Entry 8T2S (electron microscopy, 3.00 A resolution); this record covers chains D and B.

# Chain D
Protein: Group II intron reverse transcriptase/maturase
Organism: [Eubacterium] rectale
Notes: EC 2.7.7.49
Reference sequence: A0A173ZME3 (A0A173ZME3_9FIRM); numbering as in UniProt (aligned over 1-427)
Amino-acid sequence (427 residues; numbered 1 to 427; the number before each row is that of its first residue):
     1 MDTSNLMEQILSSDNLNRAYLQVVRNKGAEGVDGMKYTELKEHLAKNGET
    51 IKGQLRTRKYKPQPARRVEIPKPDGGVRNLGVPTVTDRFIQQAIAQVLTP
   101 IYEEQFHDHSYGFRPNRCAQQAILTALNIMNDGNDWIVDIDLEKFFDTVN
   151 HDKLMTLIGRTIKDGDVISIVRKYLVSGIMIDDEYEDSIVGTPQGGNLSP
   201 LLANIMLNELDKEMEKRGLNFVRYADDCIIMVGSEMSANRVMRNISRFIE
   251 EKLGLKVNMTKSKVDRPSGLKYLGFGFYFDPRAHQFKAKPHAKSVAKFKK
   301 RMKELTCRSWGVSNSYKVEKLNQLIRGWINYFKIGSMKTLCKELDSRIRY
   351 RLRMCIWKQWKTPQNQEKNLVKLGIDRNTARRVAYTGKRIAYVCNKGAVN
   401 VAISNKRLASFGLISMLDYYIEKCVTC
Disordered / not traced: 1-3, 65-80, 178-194, 426-427
From the paper describing this entry:
  - mutagenesis - W310A/Q359A, K361A, K361A/T362A/N365A: abolished catalytic activity with the 652-nt RNA strand (chain B)
  - mutagenesis - K372A/R377A: decreased catalytic activity with the 652-nt RNA strand (chain B)

# Chain B
Molecule: 652-nt RNA strand
Organism: [Eubacterium] rectale
Sequence (652 nucleotides; each row starts with the number of its first residue; note: 21 numbers in that range are skipped by the numbering (no residue carries them; nothing is unmodelled there); numbers below 1 keep their minus sign (G-34 is residue -34)):
   -34 GAG
   -10 CUCAUUUCUUUGUUUGCGCGCCAUGGGCGCGCUCUAACGGGUGUAAGUCC
    40 CGAACAUGCCCAGGUAGUGGGAAAUGUAUAGCCGAACAGCAAGGGUGUCU
    90 ACUGUGAGGUGGAAUCUGAAGGAAGCUGUAAGCGAAUCUCUGGUCCGACG
   140 GACAGAAAUCGCAUAUAAGGCUAGGCUUCGAGUGAUAAGCUGGCAAAGAA
   190 CAGUGAAGUCUAAUAACUACCACGUUUGUAGAAGCAGAGUAAAUGCGGCG
   240 GAUAUAUGGAGAGAAAGAGCGUGCACCUUAAGCGUGGAGGUCUCACAGAG
   290 GUUUCAUUAGCCUAGUAACAACGAACUGUGAGAAGUCAGCCGAGCCCAUA
   340 GUAGUGAAGAAGUCUCUGUAAUGGGGAUGGAGCGAAGGGGCGAACAAUCA
   390 AUCAGUUUGAGAAUGUCUCGUAUUGCAGAAAUGACAACAUCUGCCGUAAC
   440 CAAUCGGGUAAAAGGUGGUCAAAUCAAGCGAGACGGAAAGGAAAGAACGC
   490 AUGGACACAAGUAAUCUAAUUUCGGUUAGAUUACUACAUCGAAAAGUGUG
   540 UUACUUGUUAAAUUGAUUGAACCGCCGUAUACGGAACCGUACGUACGGUG
   590 GUGUGAGAGGUCGGAAUUUCUCAAUUAAGAGAAAUUCUUCCUACUCGAU
Disordered / not traced: 169-171, 208-220, 293-297, 392-400, 482-550, 637-638
Glycans and other covalent adducts: ammonium ion (NH4) linked to G328
Metal / ion sites: Ca2+ site 1: U0, G1, U579, C581; Ca2+ site 2: G1, C562, G563, C581, A632; Ca2+ site 3: U4, G5, A580; Ca2+ site 4: G110, G111; Ca2+ site 5 near A120 (its only coordinating residue here); Ca2+ site 6 near G139 (its only coordinating residue here); Ca2+ site 7 near A157 (its only coordinating residue here); Ca2+ site 8 near G247 (its only coordinating residue here); Ca2+ site 9 near A323 (its only coordinating residue here); Ca2+ site 10: A559, A560; Ca2+ site 11: C564, G578
From the paper describing this entry:
  - contacts within the chain: G1-C633, U2-G599, G84-U104, G86-C601, A559-G592, A560-U591, A559-U593 (pi stacking), C630-A632 (hydrogen bond), G598-A632
  - mutagenesis - G84A/G86A, G86DEL, G86DEL/C601DEL, C601DEL: decreased catalytic activity
  - Ca2+ coordination: G1

# Interface between chain D and chain B
Residue-residue contacts (128; chain D residue first):
  Arg58(D) - C468(B)  salt bridge to the phosphate
  Arg58(D) - G469(B)  salt bridge to the phosphate
  Asp152(D) - G414(B)  hydrogen bond to the sugar
  Asp152(D) - C415(B)  sugar contact
  Lys153(D) - C415(B)  sugar contact
  Thr156(D) - C415(B)  sugar contact
  Thr156(D) - A416(B)  sugar contact
  Arg160(D) - A416(B)  hydrogen bond to the sugar
  Gly165(D) - C468(B)  sugar contact
  Ile168(D) - C468(B)  sugar contact
  Arg172(D) - G469(B)  hydrogen bond to the sugar
  Arg172(D) - A470(B)  sugar contact
  Arg217(D) - U429(B)  phosphate contact
  Arg217(D) - C430(B)  salt bridge to the phosphate
  Leu219(D) - C430(B)  phosphate contact
  Leu219(D) - U431(B)  phosphate contact
  Val232(D) - U431(B)  phosphate contact
  Gly233(D) - G432(B)  phosphate contact
  Ser234(D) - G432(B)  sugar contact
  Met236(D) - G432(B)  base contact
  Met236(D) - A449(B)  sugar contact
  Ser237(D) - U431(B)  hydrogen bond to the phosphate
  Ser237(D) - G432(B)  base contact
  Asn239(D) - U448(B)  sugar contact
  Asn239(D) - A449(B)  phosphate contact
  Arg240(D) - C430(B)  salt bridge to the phosphate
  Arg240(D) - U431(B)  salt bridge to the phosphate
  Arg240(D) - G432(B)  hydrogen bond to the base
  Val241(D) - C430(B)  phosphate contact
  Val241(D) - U431(B)  phosphate contact
  Arg243(D) - A449(B)  salt bridge to the phosphate
  Asn244(D) - U429(B)  phosphate contact
  Asn244(D) - C430(B)  hydrogen bond to the phosphate
  Arg247(D) - U429(B)  salt bridge to the phosphate
  Lys299(D) - G228(B)  salt bridge to the phosphate
  Lys300(D) - U155(B)  sugar contact
  Lys303(D) - U229(B)  salt bridge to the phosphate
  Cys307(D) - A231(B)  hydrogen bond to the phosphate
  Arg308(D) - C183(B)  salt bridge to the phosphate
  Arg308(D) - A184(B)  salt bridge to the phosphate
  Arg308(D) - U229(B)  phosphate contact
  Arg308(D) - A230(B)  hydrogen bond to the phosphate
  Arg308(D) - A231(B)  salt bridge to the phosphate
  Ser309(D) - A231(B)  hydrogen bond to the phosphate
  Ser309(D) - U634(B)  hydrogen bond to the sugar
  Ser309(D) - C635(B)  sugar contact
  Trp310(D) - U634(B)  sugar contact
  Trp310(D) - C635(B)  hydrogen bond to the sugar
  Gly311(D) - A595(B)  base contact
  Gly311(D) - G596(B)  sugar contact
  Gly311(D) - U634(B)  base contact
  Gly311(D) - C635(B)  hydrogen bond to the sugar
  Val312(D) - G596(B)  hydrogen bond to the sugar
  Ser313(D) - G596(B)  phosphate contact
  Ser313(D) - A597(B)  phosphate contact
  Ser346(D) - A-33(B)  hydrogen bond to the phosphate
  Ser346(D) - G-32(B)  phosphate contact
  Arg347(D) - G-32(B)  salt bridge to the phosphate
  Arg347(D) - A227(B)  sugar contact
  Arg347(D) - G228(B)  sugar contact
  Arg349(D) - A-33(B)  salt bridge to the phosphate
  Tyr350(D) - G182(B)  base contact
  Tyr350(D) - G228(B)  sugar contact
  Tyr350(D) - U229(B)  sugar contact
  Arg351(D) - U229(B)  salt bridge to the phosphate
  Arg351(D) - A230(B)  salt bridge to the phosphate
  Arg353(D) - G-34(B)  hydrogen bond to the sugar
  Arg353(D) - A-33(B)  phosphate contact
  Met354(D) - U229(B)  phosphate contact
  Met354(D) - A230(B)  phosphate contact
  Lys358(D) - A231(B)  salt bridge to the phosphate
  Gln359(D) - G596(B)  hydrogen bond to the sugar
  Gln359(D) - A597(B)  hydrogen bond to the sugar
  Gln359(D) - G598(B)  sugar contact
  Trp360(D) - G598(B)  sugar contact
  Lys361(D) - G1(B)  hydrogen bond to the base
  Lys361(D) - G598(B)  sugar contact
  Thr362(D) - G598(B)  hydrogen bond to the phosphate
  Thr362(D) - G599(B)  hydrogen bond to the phosphate
  Asn365(D) - G598(B)  hydrogen bond to the phosphate
  Asn365(D) - G599(B)  phosphate contact
  Lys368(D) - U624(B)  phosphate contact
  Lys372(D) - U624(B)  phosphate contact
  Lys372(D) - U625(B)  salt bridge to the phosphate
  Arg377(D) - A623(B)  phosphate contact
  Arg377(D) - U624(B)  salt bridge to the phosphate
  Asn378(D) - U-4(B)  base contact
  Arg381(D) - U-4(B)  base contact
  Arg381(D) - C-3(B)  salt bridge to the phosphate
  Arg382(D) - A-7(B)  phosphate contact
  Arg382(D) - U-6(B)  salt bridge to the phosphate
  Arg382(D) - U-4(B)  salt bridge to the phosphate
  Val383(D) - U-6(B)  base contact
  Tyr385(D) - U-5(B)  sugar contact
  Tyr385(D) - C-3(B)  sugar contact
  Tyr385(D) - U-2(B)  hydrogen bond to the phosphate
  Thr386(D) - U-6(B)  phosphate contact
  Thr386(D) - U-5(B)  phosphate contact
  Lys388(D) - U-5(B)  base contact
  Lys388(D) - G187(B)  hydrogen bond to the base
  Arg389(D) - U-5(B)  salt bridge to the phosphate
  Arg389(D) - G181(B)  sugar contact
  Arg389(D) - G182(B)  salt bridge to the phosphate
  Arg389(D) - C183(B)  phosphate contact
  Ile390(D) - C183(B)  hydrogen bond to the phosphate
  Ile390(D) - A184(B)  phosphate contact
  Ala391(D) - G182(B)  base contact
  Ala391(D) - C183(B)  hydrogen bond to the phosphate
  Ala391(D) - U229(B)  sugar contact
  Tyr392(D) - A-7(B)  sugar contact
  Tyr392(D) - U-6(B)  hydrogen bond to the sugar
  Tyr392(D) - G182(B)  base contact
  Val393(D) - U-6(B)  base contact
  Asn395(D) - G-34(B)  hydrogen bond to the base
  Asn395(D) - A-33(B)  hydrogen bond to the sugar
  Asn395(D) - G182(B)  hydrogen bond to the base
  Lys396(D) - G-34(B)  base contact
  Lys396(D) - C-8(B)  sugar contact
  Lys396(D) - A-7(B)  sugar contact
  Lys396(D) - U-6(B)  base contact
  Lys396(D) - G182(B)  base contact
  Gly397(D) - U-6(B)  base contact
  Ala398(D) - U-6(B)  hydrogen bond to the base
  Asn400(D) - G-34(B)  hydrogen bond to the sugar
  Asn400(D) - A-33(B)  sugar contact
  Ser404(D) - G-34(B)  phosphate contact
  Asn405(D) - G-34(B)  phosphate contact
  Lys406(D) - G-34(B)  salt bridge to the phosphate
Interface residues without a listed pair, chain D (70 interface residues in all): Glu343, Gln364, Thr379
Interface residues without a listed pair, chain B (49 interface residues in all): A186, A188, G417, A450, A466
Interface features reported in the paper:
  - pairs named by the authors: Lys361(D)-G1(B)
  - interface residues, chain D: Trp310(D), Ser313(D), Gln359(D), Thr362(D), Asn365(D), Lys372(D), Arg377(D)

# Summary
Chain D and chain B form an interface of 70 and 49 residues respectively, with 31 hydrogen bonds and 25 salt
bridges. Among the polar pairs are Arg240(D)-G432(B), Lys361(D)-G1(B) and Lys388(D)-G187(B). The authors
report a contact between Lys361(D) and G1(B). The paper reports that G84A/G86A, G86DEL and G86DEL/C601DEL of
chain B, among others, reduce catalytic activity; interface residues Trp310(D), Ser313(D) and Gln359(D) among
others; 8 substitutions were tested in all.
Here chain D is Group II intron reverse transcriptase/maturase and chain B is a 652-nt RNA strand, both from
[Eubacterium] rectale. Entry 8T2S (Structure of a group II intron ribonucleoprotein in the pre-branching
(pre-1F) state) was determined by electron microscopy together with 8T2R and 8T2T from the same study.
